Entry 1Z2B (X-ray diffraction, 4.10 A resolution (low resolution: residue-level contacts below are approximate; hydrogen-bond / salt-bridge calls are withheld)); this record covers chains C and E of the 5 polymer chains in the assembly.

# Chain C
Name: Tubulin alpha chain
Source organism: Bos taurus
Chain sequence (448 residues; numbered 1 to 448; the number before each row is that of its first residue):
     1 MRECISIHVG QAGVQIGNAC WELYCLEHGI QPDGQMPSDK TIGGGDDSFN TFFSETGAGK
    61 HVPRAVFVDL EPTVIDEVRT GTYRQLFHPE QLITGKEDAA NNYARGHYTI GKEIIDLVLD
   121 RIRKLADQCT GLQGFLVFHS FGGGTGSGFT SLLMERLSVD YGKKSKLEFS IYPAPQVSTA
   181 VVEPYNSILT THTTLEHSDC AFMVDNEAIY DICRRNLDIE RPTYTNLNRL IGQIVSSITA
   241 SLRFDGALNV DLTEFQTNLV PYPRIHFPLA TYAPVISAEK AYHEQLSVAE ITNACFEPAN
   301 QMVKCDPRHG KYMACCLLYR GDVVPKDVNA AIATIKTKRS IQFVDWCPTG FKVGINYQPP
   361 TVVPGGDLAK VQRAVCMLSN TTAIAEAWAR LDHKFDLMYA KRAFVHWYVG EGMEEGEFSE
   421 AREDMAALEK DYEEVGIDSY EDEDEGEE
Not modelled in the structure: 1, 43-46, 280-284, 438-448
Metal / ion sites: Mg2+: G144 (together with GTP)
Ligand contacts:
  - CN2 (2-mercapto-N-[1,2,3,10-tetramethoxy-9-oxo-5,6,7,9-tetrahydro-benzo[a]heptalen-7-yl]acetamide): S178, T179, A180, V181
  - GTP: G10, Q11, A12, Q15, I16, D69, E71, D98, A99, A100, N101, S140, G142, G143, G144, T145, G146, I171, P173, V177, S178, E183, N206, Y224, N228, I231
  - vinblastine (VLB; (2alpha,2'beta,3beta,4alpha,5beta)-vincaleukoblastine): N249, P325, K326, V328, N329, I332, A333, F351, V353, G354, I355

# Chain E
Name: RB3 stathmin-like domain 4
Source organism: Rattus norvegicus
UniProt: P63043 (STMN4_RAT); residues 5-145 here correspond to UniProt positions 49-189 (UniProt number = residue number + 44)
Chain sequence (142 residues; numbered 4 to 145; the number before each row is that of its first residue):
     4 ADMEVIELNK CTSGQSFEVI LKPPSFDGVP EFNASLPRRR DPSLEEIQKK LEAAEERRKY
    64 QEAELLKHLA EKREHEREVI QKAIEENNNF IKMAKEKLAQ KMESNKENRE AHLAAMLERL
   124 QEKDKHAEEV RKNKELKEEA SR
Not modelled in the structure: 31-44, 142-145
Swiss-Prot annotation at these positions:
  - modified residue: S46 (Phosphoserine)

# Interface between chain C and chain E
Residue-residue contacts (15; chain C residue first):
  Y108(C) with K104(E); M105(E); N108(E)
  T109(C) with R112(E)
  E155(C) with L101(E)
  S158(C) with I94(E)
  V159(C) with I94(E)
  T193(C) with K104(E)
  H197(C) with F93(E)
  E411(C) with N108(E); R112(E)
  G412(C) with N108(E); N111(E)
  M413(C) with N108(E)
  E417(C) with K104(E)
Interface residues without a listed pair, chain C (19 interface residues in all): H107, K112, L152, R156, G162, E196, G410, E414
Interface residues without a listed pair, chain E (12 interface residues in all): N90, A97, K98, S107

# Summary
Chain C and chain E form an interface of 19 and 12 residues respectively. Ligands of chain C: GTP, vinblastine
and compound CN2.
Chain C is Tubulin alpha chain (Bos taurus) and chain E is RB3 stathmin-like domain 4 (Rattus norvegicus); the
structure, Tubulin-colchicine-vinblastine: stathmin-like domain complex, was determined by X-ray diffraction.
